Entry 2WPM (X-ray diffraction, 2.00 A resolution); this record covers chains E and S of the 3 polymer chains in the assembly.

[Chain E]
Molecule: Coagulation factor ixa light chain
Organism: Homo sapiens
Notes: EC 3.4.21.22; fragment: egf2 domain, residues 133-191
UniProtKB: P00740 (FA9_HUMAN); residues 87-145 here correspond to UniProt positions 133-191 (UniProt number = residue number + 46)
Amino-acid sequence (59 residues; each row starts with the number of its first residue):
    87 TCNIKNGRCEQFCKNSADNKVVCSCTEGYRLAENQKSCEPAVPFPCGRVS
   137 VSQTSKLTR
Disulfides: Cys88-Cys99, Cys95-Cys109, Cys111-Cys124
Swiss-Prot annotation at these positions:
  - site: Arg145 (Cleavage)

[Chain S]
Molecule: Coagulation factor ixa heavy chain
Organism: Homo sapiens
Notes: EC 3.4.21.22; fragment: catalytic domain, residues 227-461
UniProtKB: P00740 (FA9_HUMAN); the construct lacks a stretch of the UniProt sequence and is renumbered around it, so the offset changes along the chain: 16-36 = UniProt 227-247; 38-61 = UniProt 248-271; 62-65 = UniProt 274-277; 69-98 = UniProt 280-309; 7 more segments
Amino-acid sequence (235 residues; row label = number of the first residue in the row; note: 5 numbers in that range are skipped by the numbering (no residue carries them; nothing is unmodelled there); a row labelled like 61A-61B holds insertion residues (61A, then the next letters in order)):
    16 VVGGEDAKPGQFPWQVVLNGK
    38 VDAFCGGSIVNEKWIVTAAHCVET
61A-61B GV
    62 KITV
   65A V
    66 A
    69 GEHNIEETEHTEQKRNVIRIIPHHNFNAAI
98A-98B NT
    99 YNHDIALLELDEPLVLNSYVTPICIADK
126A-126B EY
   127 TNIFLKFGSGYVSGWGRVF
   147 HKGRAALVLQYLRVPLVDRATCLRSTKFTITNNMFCAG
  184A F
   185 HEGG
  188A R
   189 DSCQGDSGGPHVTEVEGTSFLTGIISWGE
   219 ECA
  221A M
   222 KGKYGIYTKVSRYVNWIKEKTKLT
Disulfides: Cys42-Cys58, Cys168-Cys182, Cys191-Cys220
Sequence notes: engineered mutation Phe94 (Tyr305 in P00740), Thr98B (Lys311 in P00740), Ala151 (Ser365 in P00740), Thr177 (Tyr391 in P00740)
Bound ions: Ca2+: Glu70, Asn72, Glu75, Glu77, Glu80
Swiss-Prot annotation at these positions:
  - active site (Charge relay system): His57, Asp102, Ser195
  - binding site (Ca(2+)): Glu70, Asn72, Glu75, Glu77, Glu80
What the authors report for this chain:
  - binding site for Glu-gly-arg-chloromethyl ketone: His57, Ser195
  - mutagenesis - Y177T (2-fold): increased catalytic activity (citing earlier work)
  - mutagenesis - Y225P (11-fold): increased catalytic activity on Na+ (citing earlier work)

[Chain E / chain S interface]
Contacting residue pairs - 35 pairs, chain E then chain S:
  Asn92(E) - Tyr126B(S)  hydrogen bond
  Glu96(E) - Glu204(S)
  Gln97(E) - Tyr126B(S)
  Phe98(E) - Ala124(S)  hydrophobic
  Phe98(E) - Tyr126B(S)  hydrophobic
  Phe98(E) - Phe208(S)  hydrophobic
  Cys99(E) - Tyr126B(S)  hydrogen bond (backbone-side chain)
  Thr112(E) - Cys122(S)
  Tyr115(E) - Thr206(S)
  Phe130(E) - Leu114(S)
  Phe130(E) - Asn115(S)
  Phe130(E) - Ser116(S)
  Pro131(E) - Thr119(S)
  Cys132(E) - Pro120(S)
  Cys132(E) - Ile121(S)
  Cys132(E) - Cys122(S)  disulfide
  Gly133(E) - Trp29(S)
  Gly133(E) - Pro120(S)  hydrogen bond (backbone-backbone)
  Gly133(E) - Cys122(S)  hydrogen bond (backbone-side chain)
  Gly133(E) - Gly205(S)
  Gly133(E) - Thr206(S)
  Gly133(E) - Ser207(S)  hydrogen bond (backbone-backbone)
  Arg134(E) - Pro28(S)
  Arg134(E) - Trp29(S)
  Arg134(E) - Gly205(S)
  Arg134(E) - Thr206(S)  hydrogen bond
  Val135(E) - Gly25(S)
  Val135(E) - Gln26(S)
  Ser136(E) - Ser116(S)  hydrogen bond
  Val137(E) - Pro24(S)
  Val137(E) - Gly25(S)
  Val137(E) - Ser116(S)
  Val137(E) - Tyr117(S)  hydrophobic
  Gln139(E) - Lys23(S)
  Gln139(E) - Pro24(S)  hydrogen bond (side chain-backbone)
Other interface residues (no listed pair), chain S (24 interface residues in all): Ile123, Phe130, Val203
Cross-chain cystine bridges: Cys132(E)-Cys122(S)

[Summary]
16 residues of chain E face 24 of chain S across their interface, with 1 disulfide bond and 8 hydrogen bonds.
Polar contacts include Asn92(E)-Tyr126B(S), Cys99(E)-Tyr126B(S) and Gly133(E)-Cys122(S). From the paper: a
binding site for Glu-gly-arg-chloromethyl ketone at His57(S) and Ser195(S); Y177T of chain S increases
catalytic activity.
Chain E is Coagulation factor ixa light chain and chain S is Coagulation factor ixa heavy chain, both from
Homo sapiens; the structure, factor IXa superactive mutant, EGR-CMK inhibited, was determined by X-ray
diffraction, deposited together with 2WPH, 2WPI, 2WPJ, 2WPK and 2WPL.
